PDB entry 6YB5 | X-ray diffraction, 1.59 A resolution | chains A and B of the 5 polymer chains in the assembly

[Chain A (and B)]
Name: Bacterial cellulose secretion regulator BcsQ
Organism: Escherichia coli
Notes: chain B of this document is another copy of the same molecule, construct and numbering; everything in this record applies to it too
Reference sequence: A0A0B1KWQ0 (A0A0B1KWQ0_ECOLX); numbering as in UniProt (aligned over 1-250)
Amino-acid sequence (261 residues; numbered 1 to 261; the number before each row is that of its first residue):
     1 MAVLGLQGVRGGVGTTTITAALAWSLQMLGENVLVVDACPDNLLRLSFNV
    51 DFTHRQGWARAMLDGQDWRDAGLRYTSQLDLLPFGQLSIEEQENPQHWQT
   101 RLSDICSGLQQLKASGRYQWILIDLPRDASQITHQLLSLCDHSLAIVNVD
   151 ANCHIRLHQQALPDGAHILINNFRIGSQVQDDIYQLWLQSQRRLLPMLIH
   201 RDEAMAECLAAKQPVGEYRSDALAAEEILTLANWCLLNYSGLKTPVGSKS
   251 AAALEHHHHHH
Unresolved in the structure: 1, 245-261
Sequence notes: expression tag (251-261)
Ion coordination: Mg2+: Thr16 (together with ATP)
Ligand contacts:
  - ATP (adenosine-5'-triphosphate), molecule 1: Arg10, Asp150, Ala151, Asn152, Arg156
  - ATP, molecule 2: Gly11, Gly12, Val13, Gly14, Thr15, Thr16, Thr17, Asp41, Leu43, Asn171, Asn172, Ile199, His200, Arg201, Asp202, Met205, Ala206

[How chain A and chain B interact]
Contacting residue pairs (59):
  Arg10(A) - Gly12(B)
  Gly11(A) - Gly11(B)
  Gly11(A) - Gly12(B)
  Gly12(A) - Arg10(B)
  Gly12(A) - Gly11(B)
  Asp41(A) - Arg156(B)  salt bridge
  Asp41(A) - Gln159(B)  hydrogen bond (backbone-side chain)
  Leu43(A) - Asn152(B)
  Leu43(A) - Ile155(B)  hydrophobic
  Leu46(A) - Ile155(B)  hydrophobic
  Phe52(A) - His158(B)
  Phe52(A) - Gln159(B)
  Gln86(A) - Gln159(B)  hydrogen bond
  Ile89(A) - Gln159(B)
  Ile89(A) - Gln160(B)
  Ile89(A) - Ala161(B)
  Gln92(A) - Ala129(B)
  Gln92(A) - Gln159(B)  hydrogen bond (side chain-backbone)
  Gln92(A) - Gln160(B)
  Glu93(A) - Ala129(B)
  Glu93(A) - His134(B)  salt bridge
  Pro95(A) - Ala129(B)
  Gln96(A) - Gln96(B)
  Arg127(A) - Asp41(B)  salt bridge
  Ala129(A) - Gln92(B)
  Ala129(A) - Glu93(B)
  Ala129(A) - Pro95(B)
  His134(A) - Glu93(B)  salt bridge
  Ala151(A) - Leu209(B)  hydrophobic
  Asn152(A) - Leu43(B)
  Asn152(A) - Leu209(B)
  Ile155(A) - Leu43(B)  hydrophobic
  Ile155(A) - Leu46(B)  hydrophobic
  Ile155(A) - Leu209(B)  hydrophobic
  Arg156(A) - Asp41(B)  salt bridge
  His158(A) - Phe52(B)
  Gln159(A) - Asp41(B)  hydrogen bond (side chain-backbone)
  Gln159(A) - Leu43(B)
  Gln159(A) - Phe52(B)
  Gln159(A) - Gln86(B)  hydrogen bond
  Gln159(A) - Ile89(B)
  Gln159(A) - Gln92(B)  hydrogen bond (backbone-side chain)
  Gln160(A) - Ile89(B)
  Gln160(A) - Gln92(B)
  Ala161(A) - Ile89(B)
  Arg174(A) - Arg174(B)
  Arg174(A) - Arg201(B)
  Ser177(A) - Glu203(B)  hydrogen bond
  Gln178(A) - Glu203(B)
  Val179(A) - Glu203(B)
  Val179(A) - Glu207(B)
  Val179(A) - Ala210(B)  hydrophobic
  Arg201(A) - Arg174(B)
  Glu203(A) - Gly176(B)
  Glu203(A) - Ser177(B)  hydrogen bond
  Leu209(A) - Ala151(B)  hydrophobic
  Leu209(A) - Asn152(B)
  Leu209(A) - Ile155(B)  hydrophobic
  Ala210(A) - Val179(B)  hydrophobic
Other interface residues (no listed pair), chain A (35 interface residues in all): Asp128, Ala206, Glu207
Other interface residues (no listed pair), chain B (35 interface residues in all): Arg45, Arg127, Ala206

[Overview]
Chain A and chain B each contribute 35 residues to their interface; the contacts include 8 hydrogen bonds and
5 salt bridges. Polar contacts include Asp41(A)-Arg156(B), Glu93(A)-His134(B) and Arg127(A)-Asp41(B). Bound to
chain A: ATP.
Both chains are Bacterial cellulose secretion regulator BcsQ (Escherichia coli). Entry 6YB5 (Orthorhombic
crystal structure of a native BcsRQ complex crystallized in the presence of ADP) was determined by X-ray
diffraction (same publication as 6YAR, 6YAY, 6YB3, 6YBB and 6YBU).
